Entry 1EO8 (X-ray diffraction, 2.80 A resolution); this record covers chains A and H of the 4 polymer chains in the assembly.

# Chain A
Protein: Hemagglutinin (HA1 chain)
Source organism: Influenza A virus (A/X-31(H3N2))
Notes: fragment: bromelain released fragment
UniProtKB: P03437 (HEMA_IAAIC); residues 1-328 here correspond to UniProt positions 17-344 (UniProt number = residue number + 16)
Amino-acid sequence (328 residues; row label = number of the first residue in the row):
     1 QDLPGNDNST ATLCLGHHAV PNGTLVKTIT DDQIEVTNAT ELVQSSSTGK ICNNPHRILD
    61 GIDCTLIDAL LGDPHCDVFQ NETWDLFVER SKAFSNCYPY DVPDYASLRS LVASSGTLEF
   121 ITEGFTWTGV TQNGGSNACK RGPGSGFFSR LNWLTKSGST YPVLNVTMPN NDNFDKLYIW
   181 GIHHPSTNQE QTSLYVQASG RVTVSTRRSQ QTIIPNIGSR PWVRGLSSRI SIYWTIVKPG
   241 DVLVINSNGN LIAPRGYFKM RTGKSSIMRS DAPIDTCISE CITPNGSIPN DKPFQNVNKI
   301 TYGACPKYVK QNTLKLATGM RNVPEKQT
Disordered / not traced: 1-8, 328
UniProt features mapped onto this chain:
  - glycosylation (N-linked (GlcNAc...) asparagine): Asn8, Asn22, Asn38, Asn81, Asn165, Asn285
Disulfides: Cys52-Cys277, Cys64-Cys76, Cys97-Cys139, Cys281-Cys305
Glycans and other covalent adducts: N-acetylglucosamine (NAG) linked to Asn81, Asn285; glycan linked to Asn165

# Chain H
Protein: Antibody (heavy chain)
Source organism: Mus musculus
Notes: fragment: fab fragment of antibody bh151; antibody fragment or engineered binder
Amino-acid sequence (217 residues; each row starts with the number of its first residue; a row labelled like 82A-82C holds insertion residues (82A, then the next letters in order)):
     1 QVQLQQSGAE LMKPGPSVKI SCKATGYSFS TYFIEWIRQR PGHGLEWIGE IL
   52A P
    53 GSDNTNFNEK FKDRATFTAD TPSNTAYMQL
82A-82C SSL
    83 TSEDSAVYYC ARPTGRLW
  100A F
   101 SYWGQGTLVT VSAAKTTPPS VYPLAPGSAA QTNSMVTLGC LVKGYFPEPV TVTWNSGSLS
   161 SGVHTFPAVL QSDLYTLSSS VTVPSSPRPS ETVTCNVAHP ASSTKVDKKI VP
Construct notes: conflict Lys64 (Arg84 in 7159939), Pro187 (Thr211 in 7159939), Arg188 (Trp212 in 7159939)
Disulfides: Cys22-Cys92, Cys140-Cys195

# How chain A and chain H interact
Pairs across the interface - 30 pairs, chain A then chain H:
  Lys50(A) - Leu52(H)
  Lys50(A) - Asn56(H)  hydrogen bond
  Leu59(A) - Arg98(H)
  Asp60(A) - Tyr32(H)  hydrogen bond
  Ile62(A) - Tyr32(H)
  Ile62(A) - Thr96(H)
  Ile62(A) - Phe100A(H)  hydrophobic
  Asp63(A) - Val2(H)
  Asp63(A) - Tyr27(H)
  Asp63(A) - Arg94(H)  salt bridge
  Asp63(A) - Phe100A(H)
  Asp63(A) - Tyr102(H)
  Pro74(A) - Trp100(H)
  His75(A) - Trp100(H)  hydrogen bond (backbone-side chain)
  Val78(A) - Arg98(H)
  Val78(A) - Trp100(H)  hydrophobic
  Val78(A) - Phe100A(H)  hydrophobic
  Phe79(A) - Phe100A(H)  hydrophobic
  Glu82(A) - Arg98(H)  salt bridge
  Arg90(A) - Ser28(H)
  Arg90(A) - Thr31(H)
  Arg90(A) - Tyr32(H)  hydrogen bond
  Lys92(A) - Gly26(H)
  Lys92(A) - Tyr27(H)
  Lys92(A) - Ser28(H)
  Phe94(A) - Gln1(H)
  Phe94(A) - Gly26(H)
  Asp271(A) - Ser28(H)
  Asp271(A) - Thr31(H)  hydrogen bond (backbone-side chain)
  Pro273(A) - Ser30(H)
Interface residues without a listed pair, chain A (20 interface residues in all): Gly61, Cys64, Asp77, Ser91, Ala272
Interface residues without a listed pair, chain H (17 interface residues in all): Asn76

# In short
The interface between chain A and chain H involves 20 residues on one side and 17 on the other; the contacts
include 5 hydrogen bonds and 2 salt bridges. Polar contacts include Asp63(A)-Arg94(H), Glu82(A)-Arg98(H) and
Lys50(A)-Asn56(H). N-acetylglucosamine is covalently linked to Asn81(A), Asn165(A) and Asn285(A).
Chain A is Hemagglutinin (HA1 chain) (Influenza A virus (A/X-31(H3N2))) and chain H is Antibody (heavy chain)
(Mus musculus); the structure, Influenza virus hemagglutinin complexed with a neutralizing antibody, was
determined by X-ray diffraction.
